9G59 - chains A and B; structure by X-ray diffraction, 2.40 A resolution.

# Chain A (and B)
Protein: Putative ATP-dependent zinc protease domain-containing protein
Organism: Pseudomonas aeruginosa PAO1
Notes: chain B of this document is another copy of the same molecule, construct and numbering; everything in this record applies to it too
Reference sequence: Q9I656 (Q9I656_PSEAE); residues 68-219 here correspond to UniProt positions 83-234 (UniProt number = residue number + 15)
Sequence (152 residues; each row starts with the number of its first residue):
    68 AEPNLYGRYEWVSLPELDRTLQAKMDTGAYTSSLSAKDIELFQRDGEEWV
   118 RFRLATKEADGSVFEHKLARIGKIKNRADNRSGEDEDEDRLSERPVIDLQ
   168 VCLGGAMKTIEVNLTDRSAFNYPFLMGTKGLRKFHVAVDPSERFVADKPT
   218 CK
Not modelled in the structure: 68, 138-158, 219 (chain B: 142-151, 219)
Cystine bridges: C169-C218
From the paper describing this entry:
  - conformationally variable residues (order/disorder transition): R137 to S159

# Interface between chain A and chain B
Residue-residue contacts (48; chain A residue first):
  P70(A) with L72(B), hydrophobic; D206(B)
  L72(A) with A204(B), hydrophobic
  R75(A) with T94(B), hydrogen bond (side chain-backbone); G95(B), hydrogen bond (side chain-backbone); A96(B), hydrogen bond (side chain-backbone); E153(B), salt bridge; T195(B), hydrogen bond
  Y76(A) with E153(B), hydrogen bond
  K91(A) with G95(B), hydrogen bond (side chain-backbone); E155(B), salt bridge
  M92(A) with T94(B), hydrogen bond (backbone-side chain)
  D93(A) with D93(B); T94(B); G95(B), hydrogen bond (side chain-backbone)
  T94(A) with R75(B), hydrogen bond (backbone-side chain); M92(B), hydrogen bond (side chain-backbone); D93(B); T94(B), hydrogen bond (backbone-side chain); V205(B); P207(B)
  G95(A) with R75(B), hydrogen bond (backbone-side chain); K91(B), hydrogen bond (backbone-side chain); D93(B), hydrogen bond (backbone-side chain)
  A96(A) with R75(B), hydrogen bond (backbone-side chain)
  F187(A) with E155(B)
  N188(A) with D152(B), hydrogen bond (side chain-backbone); E155(B), hydrogen bond (backbone-side chain)
  T195(A) with R75(B), hydrogen bond; P207(B)
  L198(A) with P207(B), hydrophobic
  R199(A) with P207(B), hydrogen bond (side chain-backbone); S208(B)
  V203(A) with P207(B)
  A204(A) with V205(B); D206(B)
  V205(A) with T94(B); A204(B); V205(B), hydrogen bond (backbone-backbone)
  D206(A) with P70(B); A204(B)
  P207(A) with T94(B); T195(B); L198(B), hydrophobic; R199(B), hydrogen bond (backbone-side chain); V203(B)
  S208(A) with R199(B)
  R210(A) with E153(B), salt bridge
Interface residues without a listed pair, chain A (25 interface residues in all): Y97, Y189, H202
Interface residues without a listed pair, chain B (24 interface residues in all): Y76, Y97, H202

# Summary
The interface between chain A and chain B involves 25 residues on one side and 24 on the other, with 21
hydrogen bonds and 3 salt bridges. Among the polar pairs are R75(A)-E153(B), K91(A)-E155(B) and
R210(A)-E153(B). The paper reports conformational variability at R137(A).
Chain A and chain B are both Putative ATP-dependent zinc protease domain-containing protein (Pseudomonas
aeruginosa PAO1); the structure, Pseudomonas aeruginosa periplasmic aspartic peptidase PA0462 (RloA2), was
determined by X-ray diffraction, deposited together with 9G58.
